Entry 2IHF (X-ray diffraction, 1.90 A resolution); this record covers chain A.

== Chain A ==
Molecule: Single-stranded DNA-binding protein
From: Thermus aquaticus
UniProtKB: Q9KH06 (SSB_THEAQ); numbering as in UniProt; present here: 1-227, 253-264
Amino-acid sequence (239 residues; row label = number of the first residue in the row; note: 25 numbers in that range are skipped by the numbering (no residue carries them; nothing is unmodelled there)):
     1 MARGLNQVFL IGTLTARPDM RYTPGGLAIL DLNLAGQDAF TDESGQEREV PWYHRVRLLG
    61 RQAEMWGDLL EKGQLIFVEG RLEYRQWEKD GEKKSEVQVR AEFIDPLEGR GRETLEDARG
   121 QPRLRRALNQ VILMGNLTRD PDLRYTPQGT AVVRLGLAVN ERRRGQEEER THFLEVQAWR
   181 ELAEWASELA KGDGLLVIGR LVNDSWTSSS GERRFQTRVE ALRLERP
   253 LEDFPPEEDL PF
Unresolved in the structure: 112-125, 162-168, 205-213, 261-264
Construct notes: engineered mutation A190 (Arg in Q9KH06)
Curated features (UniProtKB/Swiss-Prot):
  - motif: E259 to F264 (Important for interaction with partner proteins)

== In short ==
Chain A is Single-stranded DNA-binding protein (Thermus aquaticus); the structure, Crystal structure of
deletion mutant delta 228-252 R190A of the single-stranded DNA binding protein from Thermus ..., was
determined by X-ray diffraction together with 2IHE from the same study.
